Entry 7B6D (electron microscopy, 4.27 A resolution (low resolution: residue-level contacts below are approximate; hydrogen-bond / salt-bridge calls are withheld)); this record covers chains A and D of the 8 polymer chains in the assembly.

== Chain A ==
Molecule: Trafficking protein particle complex subunit
From: Drosophila melanogaster
UniProt: Q9VSY8 (Q9VSY8_DROME); residue numbers follow UniProt; this construct covers 1-178
Amino-acid sequence (200 residues; numbered 1 to 200; the number before each row is that of its first residue):
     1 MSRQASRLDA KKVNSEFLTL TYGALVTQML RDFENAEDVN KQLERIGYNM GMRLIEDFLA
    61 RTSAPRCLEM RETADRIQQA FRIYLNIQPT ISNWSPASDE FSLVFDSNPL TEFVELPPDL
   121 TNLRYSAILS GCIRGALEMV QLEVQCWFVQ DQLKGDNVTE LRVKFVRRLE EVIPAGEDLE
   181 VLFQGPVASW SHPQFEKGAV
Disordered / not traced: 1-9, 175-200
Differences from the reference sequence: expression tag (179-200)

== Chain D ==
Molecule: Trafficking protein particle complex subunit
From: Drosophila melanogaster
UniProt: Q9VLI9 (Q9VLI9_DROME); residues 1-219 here = UniProt positions 1-219
Amino-acid sequence (219 residues; each row starts with the number of its first residue):
     1 MIIYGVYIVS KSGGLIFNLD NNVPRIEHEK TFTYPLDLVL DYDSKKVSVS FNRKDGINVG
    61 HVLVAVNGMP VNGVTLDDGR DVRTTLDAPE NYPINLKFSR PKMTTNEKIF LASMFYPLFA
   121 IASQLSPEPK SSGIEILEAD TFTLHCFQTL TGIKFIIISE TGLNGIDLLL RKVYELYSDY
   181 VLKNPFYSLE MPIRCELFDN KLQELLAQVE KTGISNIDK

== How chain A and chain D interact ==
Residue-residue contacts (15; chain A residue first):
  Cys-67(A) / Phe-51(D)
  Leu-68(A) / Phe-51(D)
  Leu-68(A) / Asn-52(D)
  Glu-69(A) / Phe-51(D)
  Glu-69(A) / Asn-52(D)
  Glu-69(A) / Arg-53(D)
  Glu-69(A) / Lys-54(D)
  Met-70(A) / Phe-51(D)
  Met-70(A) / Asn-52(D)
  Ala-97(A) / Leu-36(D)
  Ala-97(A) / Asp-37(D)
  Ser-98(A) / Asp-37(D)
  Phe-165(A) / Phe-51(D)
  Arg-168(A) / Ser-50(D)
  Arg-168(A) / Phe-51(D)
Other interface residues (no listed pair), chain A (9 interface residues in all): Thr-73
Other interface residues (no listed pair), chain D (10 interface residues in all): Pro-35, Val-39, Val-59

== Overview ==
Chain A and chain D form an interface of 9 and 10 residues respectively.
Chain A is Trafficking protein particle complex subunit and chain D is Trafficking protein particle complex
subunit, both from Drosophila melanogaster; the structure, Drosophila melanogaster TRAPPCore (C1, C2, C2L,
C3a/b, C4, C5, C6 subunits), was determined by electron microscopy together with 7B6E, 7B6H, 7B6R and 7B70
from the same study.
